PDB entry 2B2G | X-ray diffraction, 3.02 A resolution | chains A and B of the 5 polymer chains in the assembly

# Chain A (and B)
Molecule: Coat protein
From: Enterobacterio phage MS2
Notes: chain B of this document is another copy of the same molecule, construct and numbering; everything in this record applies to it too
UniProt: P03612 (COAT_BPMS2); residue numbers follow UniProt; this construct covers 1-129
Chain sequence (129 residues; each row starts with the number of its first residue):
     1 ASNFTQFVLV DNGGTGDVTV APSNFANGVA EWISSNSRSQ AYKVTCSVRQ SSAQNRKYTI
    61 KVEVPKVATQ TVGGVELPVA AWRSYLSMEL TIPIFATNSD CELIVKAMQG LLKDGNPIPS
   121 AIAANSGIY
Differences from the reference sequence: engineered mutation Ser87 (Asn in P03612)
From the paper describing this entry:
  - mutagenesis - N87S: decreased binding to MS2 operator (citing earlier work)
  - specificity-determining residues: Glu89 (proposed by the authors, not directly observed)
  - mutagenesis - N87S, N87S/E89K: increased binding to Qbeta stem-loop (citing earlier work)

# How chain A and chain B interact
Contacting residue pairs (139; chain A residue first):
  Ser2(A) with Tyr129(B), hydrogen bond (side chain-backbone)
  Asn3(A) with Pro117(B); Ala121(B); Gly127(B), hydrogen bond (side chain-backbone); Ile128(B); Tyr129(B), hydrogen bond (side chain-backbone)
  Phe4(A) with Ile128(B), hydrophobic
  Thr5(A) with Pro117(B)
  Phe7(A) with Asn116(B); Pro117(B), hydrophobic
  Leu9(A) with Lys106(B); Ala107(B); Gly110(B)
  Val10(A) with Leu103(B), hydrophobic; Ala107(B), hydrophobic
  Asp11(A) with Lys106(B)
  Phe25(A) with Ile128(B)
  Ala30(A) with Ile128(B), hydrophobic
  Trp32(A) with Pro117(B), hydrophobic; Ile118(B), hydrophobic; Ile128(B), hydrophobic
  Tyr42(A) with Leu103(B)
  Val44(A) with Leu111(B), hydrophobic
  Cys46(A) with Ile118(B), hydrophobic
  Val48(A) with Gly127(B)
  Arg56(A) with Asn125(B); Ser126(B)
  Tyr58(A) with Ala121(B); Ile122(B); Asn125(B); Ser126(B), hydrogen bond (side chain-backbone)
  Ile60(A) with Ile118(B), hydrophobic
  Val62(A) with Leu111(B), hydrophobic
  Val64(A) with Leu103(B), hydrophobic
  Lys66(A) with Asp100(B), salt bridge
  Trp82(A) with Pro93(B), hydrophobic; Phe95(B); Ala96(B), hydrophobic; Asp100(B)
  Arg83(A) with Pro93(B)
  Ser84(A) with Thr91(B), hydrogen bond (side chain-backbone); Ile92(B); Ile104(B)
  Tyr85(A) with Glu89(B); Leu90(B); Thr91(B), hydrogen bond (backbone-backbone)
  Leu86(A) with Met88(B), hydrophobic; Glu89(B); Met108(B), hydrophobic
  Ser87(A) with Ser87(B); Met88(B); Glu89(B), hydrogen bond (backbone-backbone)
  Met88(A) with Ser87(B); Met88(B), hydrophobic
  Glu89(A) with Tyr85(B); Leu86(B); Ser87(B), hydrogen bond (backbone-backbone)
  Leu90(A) with Tyr85(B); Ile122(B), hydrophobic
  Thr91(A) with Ser84(B); Tyr85(B), hydrogen bond (backbone-backbone)
  Ile92(A) with Ser84(B)
  Pro93(A) with Ala80(B); Ala81(B); Arg83(B); Ser84(B)
  Phe95(A) with Lys66(B), hydrogen bond (backbone-side chain); Ala81(B), hydrophobic
  Ala96(A) with Asn125(B)
  Thr97(A) with Ala68(B); Asn125(B)
  Asn98(A) with Ala123(B); Asn125(B), hydrogen bond
  Asp100(A) with Lys66(B), salt bridge; Val67(B), hydrogen bond (side chain-backbone); Ala68(B), hydrogen bond (side chain-backbone)
  Cys101(A) with Ile122(B); Ala123(B), hydrophobic; Asn125(B)
  Leu103(A) with Tyr42(B); Val67(B), hydrophobic
  Ile104(A) with Ser84(B)
  Val105(A) with Pro119(B); Ile122(B), hydrophobic; Ala123(B), hydrophobic
  Lys106(A) with Leu9(B); Asp11(B), hydrogen bond (side chain-backbone); Asn12(B)
  Ala107(A) with Leu9(B)
  Met108(A) with Leu86(B), hydrophobic; Leu112(B); Ile122(B), hydrophobic
  Gln109(A) with Leu112(B), hydrogen bond (side chain-backbone); Lys113(B); Asp114(B), hydrogen bond
  Gly110(A) with Leu9(B)
  Leu111(A) with Val44(B), hydrophobic; Val62(B), hydrophobic
  Leu112(A) with Met108(B), hydrophobic; Gln109(B), hydrogen bond (backbone-side chain); Leu112(B), hydrophobic
  Asp114(A) with Gln109(B)
  Asn116(A) with Phe7(B); Val8(B)
  Pro117(A) with Asn3(B); Thr5(B); Phe7(B), hydrophobic; Trp32(B), hydrophobic
  Ile118(A) with Val44(B), hydrophobic; Ile60(B), hydrophobic
  Pro119(A) with Val105(B), hydrophobic
  Ala121(A) with Tyr58(B), hydrogen bond (backbone-side chain)
  Ile122(A) with Tyr58(B); Leu90(B), hydrophobic; Cys101(B); Val105(B), hydrophobic; Met108(B), hydrophobic
  Ala123(A) with Asn98(B); Cys101(B), hydrophobic; Glu102(B)
  Ala124(A) with Asn98(B)
  Asn125(A) with Arg56(B), hydrogen bond; Ala96(B); Thr97(B); Asn98(B), hydrogen bond; Cys101(B)
  Ser126(A) with Tyr58(B), hydrogen bond (backbone-side chain)
  Gly127(A) with Asn3(B); Val48(B)
  Ile128(A) with Asn3(B); Phe4(B), hydrophobic; Phe25(B); Ala30(B), hydrophobic; Trp32(B), hydrophobic; Cys46(B), hydrophobic
  Tyr129(A) with Ala1(B), hydrogen bond (side chain-backbone); Ser2(B); Asn3(B); Phe4(B), hydrogen bond (backbone-backbone)
Interface residues without a listed pair, chain A (69 interface residues in all): Ala1, Val8, Asn12, Asn55, Glu102, Lys113
Interface residues without a listed pair, chain B (71 interface residues in all): Val10, Val64, Ala124

# In short
69 residues of chain A face 71 of chain B across their interface; the contacts include 23 hydrogen bonds and 2
salt bridges. Among the polar pairs are Lys66(A)-Asp100(B), Ser2(A)-Tyr129(B) and Asn3(A)-Gly127(B). From the
paper: N87S and N87S/E89K of chain A increase binding to Qbeta stem-loop; the specificity determinant
Glu89(A).
Chain A and chain B are both Coat protein (Enterobacterio phage MS2); the structure, MS2 Wild-type RNA
stemloop complexed with an N87S mutant MS2 capsid, was determined by X-ray diffraction, deposited together
with 1ZSE, 2B2D, 2B2E, 2BNY, 2BQ5 and 2BS1.
